PDB entry 8I9B | electron microscopy, 3.50 A resolution | chains A and C of the 6 polymer chains in the assembly

Chain A (and C):
Protein: Spike glycoprotein
Organism: Severe acute respiratory syndrome coronavirus 2
Notes: chain C of this document is another copy of the same molecule, construct and numbering; everything in this record applies to it too
UniProtKB: P0DTC2 (SPIKE_SARS2); aligned to UniProt positions 1-1204 over residues 3-1206 (the alignment contains insertions or deletions, so no single offset holds)
Sequence (1268 residues; row label = number of the first residue in the row):
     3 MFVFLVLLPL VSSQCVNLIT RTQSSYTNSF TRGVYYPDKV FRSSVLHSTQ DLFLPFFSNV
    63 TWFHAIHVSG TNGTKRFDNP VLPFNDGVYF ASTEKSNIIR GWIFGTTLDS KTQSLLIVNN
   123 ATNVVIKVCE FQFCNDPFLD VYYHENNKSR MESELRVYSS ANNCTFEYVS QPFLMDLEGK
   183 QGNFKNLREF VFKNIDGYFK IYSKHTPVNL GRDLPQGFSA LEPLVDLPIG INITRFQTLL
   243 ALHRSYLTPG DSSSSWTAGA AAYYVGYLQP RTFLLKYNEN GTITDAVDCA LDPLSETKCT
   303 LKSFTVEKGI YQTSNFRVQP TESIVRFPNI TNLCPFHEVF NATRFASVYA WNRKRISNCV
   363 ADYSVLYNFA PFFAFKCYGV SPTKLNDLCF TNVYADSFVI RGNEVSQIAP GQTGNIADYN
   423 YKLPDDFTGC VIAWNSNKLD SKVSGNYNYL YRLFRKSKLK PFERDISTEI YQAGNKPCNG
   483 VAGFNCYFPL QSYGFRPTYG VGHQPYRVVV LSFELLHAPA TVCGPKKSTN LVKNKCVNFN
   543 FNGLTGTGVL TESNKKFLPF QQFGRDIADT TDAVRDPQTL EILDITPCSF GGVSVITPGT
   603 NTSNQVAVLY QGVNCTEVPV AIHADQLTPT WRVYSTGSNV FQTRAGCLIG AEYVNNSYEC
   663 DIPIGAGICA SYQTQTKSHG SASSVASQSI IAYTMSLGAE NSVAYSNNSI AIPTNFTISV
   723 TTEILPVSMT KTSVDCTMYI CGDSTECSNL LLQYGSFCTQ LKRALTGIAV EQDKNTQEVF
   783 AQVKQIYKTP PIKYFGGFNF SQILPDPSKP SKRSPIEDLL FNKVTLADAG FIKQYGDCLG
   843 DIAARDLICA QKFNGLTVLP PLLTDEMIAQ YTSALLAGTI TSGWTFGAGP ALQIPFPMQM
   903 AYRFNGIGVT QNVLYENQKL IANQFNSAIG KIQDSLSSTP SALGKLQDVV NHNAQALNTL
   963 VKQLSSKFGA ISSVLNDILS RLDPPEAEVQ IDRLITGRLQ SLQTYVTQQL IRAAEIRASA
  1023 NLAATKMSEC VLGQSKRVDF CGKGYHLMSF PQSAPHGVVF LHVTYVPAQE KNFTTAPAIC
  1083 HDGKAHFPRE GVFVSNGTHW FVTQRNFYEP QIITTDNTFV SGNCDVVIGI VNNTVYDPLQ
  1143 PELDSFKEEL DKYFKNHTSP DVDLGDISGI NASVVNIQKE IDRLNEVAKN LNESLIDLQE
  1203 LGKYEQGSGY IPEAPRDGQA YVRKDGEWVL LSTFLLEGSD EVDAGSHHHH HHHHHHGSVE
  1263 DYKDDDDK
Not modelled in the structure: 3-26, 67-80, 141-152, 173-186, 211-214, 248-263, 622-639, 677-689, 827-853, 941-943, 1147-1270 (chain C: 3-26, 67-80, 141-152, 173-186, 211-214, 248-263, 622-639, 677-689, 827-853, 940-943, 1147-1270)
Differences from the reference sequence: variant Ile21 (Thr19 in P0DTC2), Ser26 (Pro in P0DTC2), Ser27 (Ala in P0DTC2), Asp142 (Gly in P0DTC2), Glu147 (Lys in P0DTC2), Arg152 (Trp in P0DTC2), Leu157 (Phe in P0DTC2), Val210 (Ile in P0DTC2), Gly213 (Val in P0DTC2), Ser257 (Gly in P0DTC2), His339 (Gly in P0DTC2), Phe371 (Ser in P0DTC2), Pro373 (Ser in P0DTC2), Phe375 (Ser in P0DTC2), Ala376 (Thr in P0DTC2), Asn405 (Asp in P0DTC2), Ser408 (Arg in P0DTC2), Asn417 (Lys in P0DTC2), Lys440 (Asn in P0DTC2), Ser446 (Gly in P0DTC2), Lys460 (Asn in P0DTC2), Asn477 (Ser in P0DTC2), Lys478 (Thr in P0DTC2), Ala484 (Glu in P0DTC2), Arg498 (Gln in P0DTC2), Tyr501 (Asn in P0DTC2), His505 (Tyr in P0DTC2), Gly614 (Asp in P0DTC2), Tyr655 (His in P0DTC2), Lys679 (Asn in P0DTC2), His681 (Pro in P0DTC2), Lys764 (Asn in P0DTC2), Tyr796 (Asp in P0DTC2), His954 (Gln in P0DTC2), Lys969 (Asn in P0DTC2); engineered mutation Gly682 (Arg in P0DTC2), Ser683 (Arg in P0DTC2), Ser685 (Arg in P0DTC2), Pro817 (Phe in P0DTC2), Pro892 (Ala in P0DTC2), Pro899 (Ala in P0DTC2), Pro942 (Ala in P0DTC2), Pro986 (Lys in P0DTC2), Pro987 (Val in P0DTC2); expression tag (1207-1270)
Cystine bridges: Cys131-Cys166, Cys291-Cys301, Cys379-Cys432, Cys391-Cys525, Cys480-Cys488, Cys538-Cys590, Cys617-Cys649, Cys662-Cys671, Cys738-Cys760, Cys743-Cys749, Cys1032-Cys1043, Cys1082-Cys1126
Glycans and other covalent adducts: N-acetylglucosamine (NAG) linked to Asn61, Asn122, Asn165, Asn234, Asn282, Asn331, Asn343, Asn603, Asn616, Asn657, Asn709, Asn717, Asn801, Asn1074, Asn1098, Asn1134
Curated features (UniProtKB/Swiss-Prot):
  - glycosylation: Asn19 (N-linked (GlcNAc...) (complex) asparagine), Thr678 (O-linked (GlcNAc...) threonine)

Chain A / chain C interface:
Contacting residue pairs (108):
  Val42(A) with Gln563(C); Phe565(C); Arg567(C)
  Phe43(A) with Lys558(C); Phe559(C), hydrophobic; Gln563(C); Phe565(C), hydrogen bond (backbone-backbone)
  Arg44(A) with Arg567(C)
  Val47(A) with Ile569(C), hydrophobic
  Pro225(A) with Phe562(C)
  Gly283(A) with Gln563(C)
  Asp745(A) with Arg319(C), salt bridge
  Gln755(A) with Ser968(C); Phe970(C), hydrogen bond (backbone-backbone); Gly971(C)
  Tyr756(A) with Gln965(C)
  Gly757(A) with Gln965(C); Ser968(C)
  Ser758(A) with Thr961(C); Gln965(C), hydrogen bond (backbone-side chain)
  Phe759(A) with Gln965(C); Gln1002(C); Ser1003(C)
  Gln762(A) with Thr961(C)
  Arg765(A) with Gln957(C)
  Gln784(A) with Asp1041(C)
  Lys786(A) with Gly700(C)
  Gln787(A) with Ala701(C); Asn703(C), hydrogen bond
  Ile788(A) with Leu699(C), hydrophobic; Ala701(C), hydrogen bond (backbone-backbone); Glu702(C); Asn703(C), hydrogen bond (backbone-backbone)
  Tyr789(A) with Asn703(C); Val705(C), hydrophobic
  Lys790(A) with Glu702(C), salt bridge; Asn703(C), hydrogen bond (backbone-backbone); Ser704(C)
  Pro792(A) with Tyr707(C), hydrophobic
  Tyr796(A) with Asn709(C)
  Phe797(A) with Tyr707(C)
  Lys854(A) with Asp568(C), salt bridge; Thr572(C), hydrogen bond
  Phe855(A) with Ala570(C), hydrophobic; Thr572(C)
  Leu858(A) with Phe592(C)
  Leu861(A) with Gln613(C)
  Pro863(A) with Ala668(C)
  Leu864(A) with Pro665(C), hydrophobic; Gly667(C); Ala668(C), hydrogen bond (backbone-backbone); Gly669(C), hydrogen bond (backbone-backbone)
  Thr866(A) with Ala668(C); Gly669(C)
  Met869(A) with Gly669(C); Thr696(C); Met697(C); Leu699(C)
  Gln872(A) with Leu699(C)
  Tyr873(A) with Leu699(C)
  Thr883(A) with Val705(C); Tyr707(C)
  Ser884(A) with Val705(C)
  Gly889(A) with Asp1041(C)
  Ala890(A) with Gly1046(C); Tyr1047(C); Val1068(C)
  Pro892(A) with Pro1069(C); Glu1072(C)
  Leu894(A) with Ala713(C); Pro715(C); Glu1072(C)
  Gln895(A) with Val705(C); Ala706(C); Ser711(C), hydrogen bond; Ile712(C); Ala713(C), hydrogen bond (backbone-backbone); Asn1074(C), hydrogen bond
  Ile896(A) with Tyr707(C); Ser711(C); Ile712(C), hydrophobic
  Pro897(A) with Tyr707(C), hydrophobic; Asn709(C); Ser711(C)
  Phe898(A) with Tyr707(C), hydrogen bond (backbone-side chain)
  Met900(A) with Thr1077(C); Val1094(C), hydrophobic
  Tyr904(A) with Val1094(C); Arg1107(C), hydrogen bond
  Asn907(A) with Arg1107(C)
  Gln913(A) with Arg1107(C)
  Asn914(A) with Phe1089(C); Phe1121(C); Ser1123(C), hydrogen bond
  Tyr917(A) with Pro1079(C), hydrophobic; Phe1089(C), hydrophobic
  Glu918(A) with Ser1123(C), hydrogen bond
  Lys921(A) with Ile1130(C)
  Asn960(A) with Ala570(C)
  Lys964(A) with Asp571(C)
  Asp994(A) with Arg995(C), salt bridge
  Ser1030(A) with Val1040(C); Asp1041(C), hydrogen bond
  Glu1031(A) with Arg1039(C), salt bridge; Val1040(C)
  Arg1039(A) with Arg1039(C)
  Leu1141(A) with Leu1141(C), hydrophobic
  Glu1144(A) with Leu1141(C)
Also at the interface, not in a pair above, chain A (80 interface residues in all): Tyr38, Lys41, Thr167, Tyr200, Glu224, Asn282, Met740, Thr859, Leu865, Trp886, Gln920, Val963, Arg995, Gln1005, Thr1009, Leu1012, Ile1013, Thr1027, Leu1034, Gly1035, Leu1145
Also at the interface, not in a pair above, chain C (81 interface residues in all): Arg357, Ala522, Leu560, Gln564, Gly566, Pro589, Ile666, Ser708, Asn710, Lys969, Gly999, Thr1006, Thr1009, Gln1010, Ile1013, Ala1078, Pro1090, Val1128, Val1129, Leu1145

Summary:
80 residues of chain A face 81 of chain C across their interface; the contacts include 18 hydrogen bonds and 5
salt bridges. Polar contacts include Asp745(A)-Arg319(C), Lys790(A)-Glu702(C) and Lys854(A)-Asp568(C).
N-acetylglucosamine is covalently linked to Asn61(A), Asn122(A), Asn165(A), Asn234(A), Asn282(A) and Asn331(A)
and 10 more.
Both chains are Spike glycoprotein (Severe acute respiratory syndrome coronavirus 2). Entry 8I9B (S-ECD
(Omicron BA.2.75) in complex with PD of ACE2) was determined by electron microscopy (same publication as 8I9C,
8I9D, 8I9F, 8I9G and 8I9H).
